Entry 3MZL (X-ray diffraction, 2.80 A resolution); this record covers chains B and D of the 4 polymer chains in the assembly.

# Chain B (and D)
Molecule: Protein transport protein SEC31
From: Saccharomyces cerevisiae
Notes: fragment: deletion of residues 474-507; chain D of this document is another copy of the same molecule, construct and numbering; everything in this record applies to it too
Reference sequence: P38968 (SEC31_YEAST); residue numbers follow UniProt; this construct covers 370-473, 508-746
Amino-acid sequence (345 residues; each row starts with the number of its first residue; note: 34 numbers in that range are skipped by the numbering (no residue carries them; nothing is unmodelled there)):
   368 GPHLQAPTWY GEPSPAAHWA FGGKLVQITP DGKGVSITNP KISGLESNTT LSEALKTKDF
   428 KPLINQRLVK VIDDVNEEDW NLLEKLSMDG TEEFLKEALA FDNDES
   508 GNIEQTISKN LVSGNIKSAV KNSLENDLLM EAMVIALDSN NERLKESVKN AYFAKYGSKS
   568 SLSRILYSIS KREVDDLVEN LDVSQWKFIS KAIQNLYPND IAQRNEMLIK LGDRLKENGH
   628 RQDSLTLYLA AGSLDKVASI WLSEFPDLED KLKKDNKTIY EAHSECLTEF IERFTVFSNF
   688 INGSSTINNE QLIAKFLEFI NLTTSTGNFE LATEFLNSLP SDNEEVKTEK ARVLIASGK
Not modelled in the structure: 368-375, 470-473, 691-693, 746
Differences from the reference sequence: expression tag (368-369)
Reported in the primary citation:
  - self-association interface (contacts with another copy of this molecule): M540, L544
  - mutagenesis - M540E/L544E: abolished binding to Protein transport protein SEC31 (chain B)
  - mutagenesis - M540E/L544E: abolished growth

# Chain B / chain D interface
Pairs across the interface (172):
  F388(B) - T711(D)
  F388(B) - R739(D)
  F388(B) - A743(D)  hydrophobic
  G389(B) - T711(D)
  G389(B) - G714(D)
  G389(B) - F716(D)
  G390(B) - T711(D)
  G390(B) - S712(D)
  L412(B) - Y667(D)
  L412(B) - S712(D)
  L412(B) - T713(D)
  E413(B) - T713(D)
  S414(B) - T713(D)  hydrogen bond (side chain-backbone)
  N415(B) - T675(D)
  N415(B) - E679(D)
  L418(B) - F706(D)  hydrophobic
  L418(B) - F722(D)  hydrophobic
  S419(B) - N715(D)  hydrogen bond
  S419(B) - L718(D)
  L422(B) - T682(D)
  L422(B) - L718(D)  hydrophobic
  L422(B) - E721(D)
  L422(B) - F722(D)  hydrophobic
  F427(B) - T682(D)
  F427(B) - V683(D)  hydrophobic
  F427(B) - N686(D)
  L430(B) - E679(D)
  I431(B) - V683(D)  hydrophobic
  R434(B) - E672(D)  salt bridge
  R434(B) - E676(D)
  R434(B) - E679(D)  salt bridge
  I439(B) - L659(D)  hydrophobic
  D440(B) - L655(D)
  D440(B) - K658(D)  salt bridge
  V442(B) - R628(D)
  V442(B) - E651(D)
  N443(B) - E676(D)
  N443(B) - R680(D)  hydrogen bond
  E445(B) - Q629(D)
  D446(B) - R628(D)  salt bridge
  D446(B) - W648(D)  hydrogen bond
  W447(B) - E676(D)  hydrogen bond
  W447(B) - E679(D)
  W447(B) - R680(D)
  L450(B) - R680(D)
  L450(B) - V683(D)  hydrophobic
  L450(B) - F684(D)
  L453(B) - L636(D)  hydrophobic
  L453(B) - F687(D)
  S454(B) - F687(D)
  T458(B) - F687(D)
  L462(B) - T633(D)
  L462(B) - L636(D)  hydrophobic
  L462(B) - A637(D)  hydrophobic
  A465(B) - W593(D)
  A465(B) - K594(D)
  A465(B) - T633(D)
  L466(B) - W593(D)  hydrophobic
  L466(B) - K594(D)
  L466(B) - S597(D)
  A467(B) - K594(D)  hydrogen bond (backbone-side chain)
  F468(B) - F595(D)  hydrophobic
  E511(B) - S567(D)
  E511(B) - L569(D)
  Q512(B) - Q592(D)  hydrogen bond
  Q512(B) - F595(D)
  I514(B) - L569(D)  hydrophobic
  S515(B) - L569(D)
  S515(B) - I572(D)
  S515(B) - F595(D)
  K516(B) - F595(D)
  L518(B) - I572(D)  hydrophobic
  L518(B) - L573(D)  hydrophobic
  V519(B) - F595(D)  hydrophobic
  V519(B) - N602(D)  hydrogen bond (backbone-side chain)
  L536(B) - M537(D)  hydrophobic
  M537(B) - M537(D)  hydrophobic
  M537(B) - M540(D)  hydrophobic
  M537(B) - Y559(D)  hydrophobic
  E538(B) - Y559(D)  hydrogen bond
  E538(B) - L573(D)
  M540(B) - M537(D)  hydrophobic
  M540(B) - M540(D)  hydrophobic
  M540(B) - V541(D)  hydrophobic
  V541(B) - M540(D)  hydrophobic
  V541(B) - Y559(D)  hydrophobic
  V541(B) - L573(D)  hydrophobic
  I542(B) - L573(D)  hydrophobic
  L544(B) - M540(D)
  L544(B) - L544(D)  hydrophobic
  L544(B) - K552(D)  hydrogen bond (backbone-side chain)
  L544(B) - K556(D)
  D545(B) - K556(D)  salt bridge
  D545(B) - S577(D)
  N547(B) - N547(D)
  N547(B) - K552(D)  hydrogen bond
  K552(B) - L544(D)
  K552(B) - N547(D)  hydrogen bond
  K552(B) - K552(D)
  K556(B) - L544(D)
  K556(B) - D545(D)  salt bridge
  Y559(B) - E538(D)  hydrogen bond
  Y559(B) - V541(D)  hydrophobic
  F560(B) - V541(D)  hydrophobic
  S567(B) - E511(D)
  L569(B) - E511(D)
  L569(B) - I514(D)  hydrophobic
  L569(B) - S515(D)
  I572(B) - L518(D)  hydrophobic
  L573(B) - L518(D)  hydrophobic
  L573(B) - E538(D)
  L573(B) - I542(D)  hydrophobic
  S577(B) - D545(D)
  Q592(B) - Q512(D)
  W593(B) - L466(D)  hydrophobic
  K594(B) - A465(D)
  K594(B) - A467(D)  hydrogen bond (side chain-backbone)
  F595(B) - F468(D)  hydrophobic
  F595(B) - K516(D)
  F595(B) - V519(D)  hydrophobic
  S597(B) - L466(D)
  K598(B) - V519(D)
  N602(B) - V519(D)  hydrogen bond (side chain-backbone)
  R628(B) - V442(D)
  R628(B) - D446(D)  salt bridge
  Q629(B) - E445(D)
  Q629(B) - D446(D)
  T633(B) - L462(D)
  L636(B) - L453(D)  hydrophobic
  A637(B) - L462(D)  hydrophobic
  W648(B) - D446(D)  hydrogen bond
  L655(B) - D440(D)
  L655(B) - N443(D)
  K658(B) - D440(D)  salt bridge
  L659(B) - I439(D)  hydrophobic
  Y667(B) - L412(D)
  E672(B) - R434(D)  salt bridge
  T675(B) - N415(D)
  E676(B) - R434(D)
  E676(B) - N443(D)
  E676(B) - W447(D)  hydrogen bond
  E679(B) - N415(D)  hydrogen bond
  E679(B) - L418(D)
  E679(B) - R434(D)  salt bridge
  R680(B) - N443(D)  hydrogen bond
  R680(B) - W447(D)
  R680(B) - L450(D)
  T682(B) - L422(D)
  V683(B) - F427(D)  hydrophobic
  V683(B) - L430(D)  hydrophobic
  V683(B) - I431(D)  hydrophobic
  F684(B) - L450(D)  hydrophobic
  N686(B) - F427(D)
  F687(B) - L453(D)
  F687(B) - S454(D)
  F687(B) - T458(D)  hydrogen bond (backbone-side chain)
  T711(B) - F388(D)
  T711(B) - G389(D)
  S712(B) - G390(D)
  S712(B) - L412(D)
  T713(B) - L412(D)
  T713(B) - E413(D)
  G714(B) - G389(D)
  N715(B) - S414(D)
  N715(B) - S419(D)  hydrogen bond
  F716(B) - F388(D)  hydrophobic
  F716(B) - G389(D)
  L718(B) - S419(D)
  L718(B) - L422(D)  hydrophobic
  E721(B) - L422(D)
  R739(B) - F388(D)
  A743(B) - F388(D)  hydrophobic
Interface residues without a listed pair, chain B (104 interface residues in all): K391, T417, K425, L449, F461, A543, Y563, L632, E651, F706, F722, V740
Interface residues without a listed pair, chain D (105 interface residues in all): K425, L449, F461, L535, L536, V555, F560, Y563, K598, L634, I678, E736, V740

# Overview
The interface between chain B and chain D involves 104 residues on one side and 105 on the other, with 21
hydrogen bonds and 10 salt bridges. Polar pairs include R434(B)-E672(D), R434(B)-E679(D) and D440(B)-K658(D).
From the paper: M540E/L544E of chain B abolish binding to Protein transport protein SEC31 (chain B); a
self-association interface involving M540(B) and L544(B).
Chain B and chain D are both Protein transport protein SEC31 (Saccharomyces cerevisiae); the structure,
Sec13/Sec31 edge element, loop deletion mutant, was determined by X-ray diffraction together with 3MZK from
the same study.
